9ER9 - chains S and T of the 4 polymer chains in the assembly; structure by X-ray diffraction, 1.40 A resolution.

# Chain S (and T)
Protein: Hydrogenase-1 small chain
Source organism: Escherichia coli
Notes: EC 1.12.99.6; chain T of this document is another copy of the same molecule, construct and numbering; everything in this record applies to it too
UniProtKB: P69739 (MBHS_ECOLI); residues 1-271 here correspond to UniProt positions 46-316 (UniProt number = residue number + 45)
Chain sequence (279 residues; numbered 1 to 279; the number before each row is that of its first residue):
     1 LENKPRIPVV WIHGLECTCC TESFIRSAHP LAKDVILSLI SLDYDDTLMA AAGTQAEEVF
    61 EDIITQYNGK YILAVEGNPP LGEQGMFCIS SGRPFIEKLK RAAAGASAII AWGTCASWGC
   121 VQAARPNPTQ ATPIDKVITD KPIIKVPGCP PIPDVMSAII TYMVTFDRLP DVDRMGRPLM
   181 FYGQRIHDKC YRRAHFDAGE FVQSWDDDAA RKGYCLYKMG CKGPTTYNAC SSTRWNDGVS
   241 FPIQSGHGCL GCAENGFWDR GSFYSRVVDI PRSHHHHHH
Not modelled in the structure: 1-3, 267-279
Sequence notes: expression tag (272-279)
Ion coordination: fe4-s3 cluster Fe: Cys17, Cys19, Cys20, Cys115, Cys120, Cys149; 4Fe-4S cluster Fe: His187, Cys190, Cys215, Cys221; 3Fe-4S cluster Fe: Cys230, Cys249, Cys252
Ligand contacts:
  - 3Fe-4S cluster (F3S): Ile186, Thr226, Asn228, Cys230, Trp235, Phe241, Pro242, Cys249, Leu250, Gly251, Cys252, Ala253
  - fe4-s3 cluster (SF3): Glu16, Cys17, Thr18, Cys19, Cys20, Glu76, Gly113, Thr114, Cys115, Cys120, Gly148, Cys149, Pro150
  - 4Fe-4S cluster (SF4): Ile186, His187, Cys190, Arg192, Arg193, Phe196, Cys215, Leu216, Tyr217, Cys221, Gly223, Pro224, Ile243

# How chain S and chain T interact
Pairs across the interface - 32 pairs, chain S then chain T:
  Gln184(S) - Lys212(T)  hydrogen bond (side chain-backbone)
  His187(S) - Ala194(T)
  Asp188(S) - Ala194(T)
  Asp188(S) - His195(T)
  Lys189(S) - Tyr191(T)
  Lys189(S) - His195(T)  hydrogen bond
  Lys189(S) - Lys212(T)  hydrogen bond (side chain-backbone)
  Lys189(S) - Gly213(T)
  Cys190(S) - Cys190(T)
  Cys190(S) - Tyr191(T)
  Tyr191(S) - Lys189(T)
  Tyr191(S) - Cys190(T)
  Tyr191(S) - Tyr191(T)  hydrophobic
  Tyr191(S) - Ser232(T)
  Arg193(S) - Arg193(T)
  Arg193(S) - Ala194(T)
  Arg193(S) - Asp197(T)
  Ala194(S) - His187(T)
  Ala194(S) - Asp188(T)
  Ala194(S) - Arg193(T)
  His195(S) - Asp188(T)
  His195(S) - Lys189(T)  hydrogen bond
  Asp197(S) - Arg193(T)  salt bridge
  Asp197(S) - Asp197(T)
  Lys212(S) - Gln184(T)  hydrogen bond (backbone-side chain)
  Lys212(S) - Lys189(T)  hydrogen bond (backbone-side chain)
  Gly213(S) - Lys189(T)
  Ser232(S) - Tyr191(T)
  Arg234(S) - Arg234(T)
  Arg234(S) - Gln244(T)  hydrogen bond
  Gly238(S) - Arg234(T)
  Gln244(S) - Arg234(T)  hydrogen bond
Also at the interface, not in a pair above, chain S (18 interface residues in all): Ser231, Val239
Also at the interface, not in a pair above, chain T (17 interface residues in all): Ser231, Gly238

# In short
Chain S and chain T form an interface of 18 and 17 residues respectively; the contacts include 8 hydrogen
bonds and 1 salt bridge. Among the polar pairs are Asp197(S)-Arg193(T), Gln184(S)-Lys212(T) and
Lys189(S)-His195(T). Bound to chain S: 4Fe-4S cluster, 3Fe-4S cluster and fe4-s3 cluster.
Chain S and chain T are both Hydrogenase-1 small chain (Escherichia coli); the structure, Hydrogenase-1 Ni-R
state, was determined by X-ray diffraction.
